1R1Q - chains A and C; structure by X-ray diffraction, 1.80 A resolution.

# Chain A
Molecule: GRB2-related adaptor protein 2
Organism: Mus musculus
Notes: fragment: Gads-SH2 domain
UniProtKB: O89100 (GRAP2_MOUSE); residues 52-149 here correspond to UniProt positions 50-147 (UniProt number = residue number - 2)
Sequence (100 residues; numbered 50 to 149; the number before each row is that of its first residue):
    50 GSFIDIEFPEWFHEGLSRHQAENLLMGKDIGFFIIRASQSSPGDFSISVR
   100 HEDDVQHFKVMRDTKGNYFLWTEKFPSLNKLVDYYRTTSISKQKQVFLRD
Disordered / not traced: 50-52
Differences from the reference sequence: cloning artifact (50-51)
Swiss-Prot annotation at these positions:
  - modified residue: Lys108 (N6-acetyllysine)

# Chain C
Molecule: LAT pY191 peptide
Sequence (7 residues; each row starts with the number of its first residue):
   555 XREYVNV
Modified / non-standard residues: ACE (acetyl group) at position 555; Tyr558 (o-phosphotyrosine; PTR)

# Chain A / chain C interface
Contacting residue pairs - 23 pairs, chain A then chain C:
  Arg67(A) with Arg556(C); Glu557(C), salt bridge; Tyr558(C)
  Arg85(A) with Tyr558(C)
  Ser87(A) with Tyr558(C)
  Gln88(A) with Arg556(C), hydrogen bond; Tyr558(C)
  Ser89(A) with Arg556(C); Tyr558(C)
  Ser95(A) with Tyr558(C)
  Gln105(A) with Val559(C)
  His106(A) with Tyr558(C); Val559(C), hydrogen bond (backbone-backbone)
  Phe107(A) with Tyr558(C); Val559(C), hydrophobic; Asn560(C)
  Lys108(A) with Tyr558(C); Asn560(C), hydrogen bond (backbone-side chain); Val561(C)
  Met110(A) with Asn560(C)
  Leu119(A) with Asn560(C), hydrogen bond (backbone-side chain)
  Trp120(A) with Val559(C); Asn560(C)
Interface residues without a listed pair, chain C (7 interface residues in all): ACE_555
Interface features reported in the paper:
  - interface residues, chain A: Arg67(A), Arg85(A), Gln105(A), Phe107(A), Lys108(A), Trp120(A)

# In short
The interface between chain A and chain C involves 13 residues on one side and 7 on the other, with 4 hydrogen
bonds and 1 salt bridge. Among the polar pairs are Arg67(A)-Glu557(C), Gln88(A)-Arg556(C) and
Lys108(A)-Asn560(C). From the paper: interface residues Arg67(A), Arg85(A) and Gln105(A) among others.
Here chain A is GRB2-related adaptor protein 2 (Mus musculus) and chain C is LAT pY191 peptide. Entry 1R1Q
(Structural Basis for Differential Recognition of Tyrosine Phosphorylated Sites in the Linker for Activation
of T ...) was determined by X-ray diffraction (same publication as 1R1P and 1R1S).
